8OO7 - chains L and R of the 18 polymer chains in the assembly; structure by electron microscopy, 2.80 A resolution.

# Chain L
Molecule: DNA Strand 2
Sequence (226 nucleotides; each row starts with the number of its first residue; numbers below 1 keep their minus sign (DC-152 is residue -152)):
  -152 CGGTACCCGG GGATCCTCTA GAGTGGGAGC TCGGAACACT ATCCGACTGG CACCGGCAAG
   -92 GTCGCTGTTC AATACATGCA CAGGATGTAT ATATCTGACA CGTGCCTGGA GACTAGGGAG
   -32 TAATCCCCTT GGCGGTTAAA ACGCGGGGGA CAGCGCGTAC GTGCGTTTAA GCGGTGCTAG
    28 AGCTTGCTAC GACCAATTGA GCGGCCTCGG CACCGGGATT CTCCAG
Disordered / not traced: -152 to -41, 73

# Chain R
Protein: Histone H4
Source organism: Homo sapiens
Reference sequence: P62805 (H4_HUMAN); residues 1-102 here correspond to UniProt positions 2-103 (UniProt number = residue number + 1)
Sequence (102 residues; row label = number of the first residue in the row):
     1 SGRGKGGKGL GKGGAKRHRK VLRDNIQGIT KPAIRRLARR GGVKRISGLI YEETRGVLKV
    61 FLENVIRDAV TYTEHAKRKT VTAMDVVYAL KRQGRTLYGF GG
Disordered / not traced: 1-22
UniProt features mapped onto this chain:
  - DNA-binding region: Lys16 to Lys20
  - modified residue: Ser1 (N-acetylserine), Arg3 (Asymmetric dimethylarginine), Lys5 (N6-(2-hydroxyisobutyryl)lysine), Lys8 (N6-(2-hydroxyisobutyryl)lysine), Lys12 (N6-(2-hydroxyisobutyryl)lysine), Lys16 (N6-(2-hydroxyisobutyryl)lysine), Lys20 (N6,N6,N6-trimethyllysine), Lys31 (N6-(2-hydroxyisobutyryl)lysine), Lys44 (N6-(2-hydroxyisobutyryl)lysine), Ser47 (Phosphoserine), Tyr51 (Phosphotyrosine), Lys59 (N6-(2-hydroxyisobutyryl)lysine), Lys77 (N6-(2-hydroxyisobutyryl)lysine), Lys79 (N6-(2-hydroxyisobutyryl)lysine), Thr80 (Phosphothreonine), Tyr88 (Phosphotyrosine), Lys91 (N6-(2-hydroxyisobutyryl)lysine)
  - cross-link (Glycyl lysine isopeptide (Lys-Gly)): Lys12 (interchain with G-Cter in SUMO2), Lys20 (interchain with G-Cter in SUMO2), Lys31 (interchain with G-Cter in SUMO2), Lys59 (interchain with G-Cter in SUMO2), Lys79 (interchain with G-Cter in SUMO2), Lys91 (interchain with G-Cter in SUMO2)

# Chain L / chain R interface
Residue-residue contacts (7):
  DA-13(L) with Thr30(R), hydrogen bond to the phosphate; Pro32(R), phosphate contact; Arg36(R), salt bridge to the phosphate
  DA-12(L) with Thr30(R), phosphate contact; Lys31(R), phosphate contact; Pro32(R), phosphate contact
  DG-4(L) with Arg45(R), sugar contact
Interface residues without a listed pair, chain L (4 interface residues in all): DA-3

# Summary
The interface between chain L and chain R involves 4 residues on one side and 5 on the other, with 1 hydrogen
bond and 1 salt bridge. Polar contacts include DA-13(L)-Thr30(R) and DA-13(L)-Arg36(R). From UniProt: a
DNA-binding region on chain R.
Chain L is DNA Strand 2 and chain R is Histone H4 (Homo sapiens); the structure, CryoEM Structure INO80core
Hexasome complex composite model state1, was determined by electron microscopy, deposited together with 8OO9,
8OOA, 8OOC, 8OOF, 8OOP, 8OOR, 8OOS and 8OOT.
